PDB entry 7ST9 | electron microscopy, 2.20 A resolution | chains A and G of the 10 polymer chains in the assembly

== Chain A ==
Protein: Checkpoint protein RAD24
Organism: Saccharomyces cerevisiae (strain ATCC 204508 / S288c)
Reference sequence: P32641 (RAD24_YEAST); numbering as in UniProt (aligned over 1-659)
Amino-acid sequence (696 residues; numbered 1 to 696; the number before each row is that of its first residue):
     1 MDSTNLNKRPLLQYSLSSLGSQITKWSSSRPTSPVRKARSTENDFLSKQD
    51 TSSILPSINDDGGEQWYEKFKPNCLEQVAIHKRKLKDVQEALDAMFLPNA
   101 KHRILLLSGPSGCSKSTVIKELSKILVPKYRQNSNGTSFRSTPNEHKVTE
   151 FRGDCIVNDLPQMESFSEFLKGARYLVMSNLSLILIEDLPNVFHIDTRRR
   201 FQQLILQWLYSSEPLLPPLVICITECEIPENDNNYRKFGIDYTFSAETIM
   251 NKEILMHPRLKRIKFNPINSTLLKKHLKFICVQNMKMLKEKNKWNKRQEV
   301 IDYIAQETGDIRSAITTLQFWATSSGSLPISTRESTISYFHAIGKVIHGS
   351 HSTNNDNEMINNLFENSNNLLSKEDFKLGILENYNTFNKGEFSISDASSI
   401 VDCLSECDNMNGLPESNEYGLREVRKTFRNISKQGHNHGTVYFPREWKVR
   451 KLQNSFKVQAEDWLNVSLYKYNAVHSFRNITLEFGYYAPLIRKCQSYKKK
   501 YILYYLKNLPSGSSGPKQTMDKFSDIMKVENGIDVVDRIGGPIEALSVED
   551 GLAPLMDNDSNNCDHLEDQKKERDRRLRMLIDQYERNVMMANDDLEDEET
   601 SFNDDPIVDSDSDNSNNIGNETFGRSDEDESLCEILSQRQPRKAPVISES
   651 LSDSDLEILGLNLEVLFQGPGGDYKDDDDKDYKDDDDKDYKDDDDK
Unresolved in the structure: 1-62, 510-520, 548-563, 612-696
Differences from the reference sequence: expression tag (660-696)
Bound ions: Mg2+: Ser116 (together with ATP-gamma-S)
Small-molecule neighbours: ATP-gamma-S (AGS; phosphothiophosphoric acid-adenylate ester): Tyr67, Phe70, Lys71, Pro72, Gln77, Val78, Ala79, Pro110, Ser111, Gly112, Cys113, Ser114, Lys115, Ser116, Thr117, Glu187, Thr224, His276, Ile311, Arg312, Ile315
Swiss-Prot annotation at these positions:
  - binding site (ATP): Gly109 to Ser116
  - modified residue (Phosphoserine): Ser652, Ser654
What the authors report for this chain:
  - binding site for the 21-nt DNA strand: His341, Lys345, Ser350, His351
  - binding site for the 50-nt DNA strand: Gln162, Met163, Tyr339, Phe340, Phe443
  - specificity-determining residues: Phe340

== Chain G ==
Protein: DNA damage checkpoint protein 1
Organism: Saccharomyces cerevisiae (strain ATCC 204508 / S288c)
Reference sequence: Q08949 (DDC1_YEAST); numbering as in UniProt (aligned over 1-612)
Amino-acid sequence (646 residues; row label = number of the first residue in the row; numbers below 1 keep their minus sign (Met-33 is residue -33)):
   -33 MDYKDDDDKDYKDDDDKDYKDDDDKLEVLFQGPGMSFKATITESGKQNIW
    17 FRAIYVLSTIQDDIKITVTTNELIAWSMNETDTTLCQVRFQKSFFEEYEF
    67 KPHEIVFGENGVQVIEDTYGNSHKLYSFRVNGRHLTTISRKPDGDGIKSF
   117 TIAVNNTSTCPESLANRLIVVIEMDSLIVKEYCPQFQPIKYDPIIINLKY
   167 KRRFLDVFGTAASDRNPQEPLDPKLLDVFTNTERELTSALFNEEVESDIR
   217 KRNQLTAADEINYICCNSTLLKNFLDNCNVNVTDEVKLEINVHRLSITAF
   267 TKAVYGKNNDLLRNALSMSNTISTLDLEHYCLFTTIEDEKQDKRSHSKRR
   317 EHMKSIIFKLKDFKNFITIGPSWKTTQDGNDNISLWFCHPGDPILMQMQK
   367 PGVKLELVEVTDSNINDDILEGKFIKTAISGSKEEAGLKDNKESCESPLK
   417 SKTALKRENLPHSVAGTRNSPLKVSYLTPDNGSTVAKTYRNNTARKLFVE
   467 EQSQSTNYEQDKRFRQASSVHMNMNREQSFDIGTTHEVACPRNESNSLKR
   517 SIADICNETEDPTQQSTFAKRADTTVTWGKALPAADDEVSCSNIDRKGML
   567 KKEKLKHMQGLLNSQNDTSNHKKQDNKEMEDGLGLTQVEKPRGIFD
Unresolved in the structure: -33 to 0, 176-186, 209-220, 301-318, 382-612
Differences from the reference sequence: expression tag (-33 to 0)
Swiss-Prot annotation at these positions:
  - modified residue: Ser436 (Phosphoserine)

== Chain A / chain G interface ==
Contacting residue pairs - 67 pairs, chain A then chain G:
  Gly136(A) with Lys165(G); Arg169(G), hydrogen bond (backbone-side chain)
  Thr137(A) with Tyr166(G); Arg169(G); Asp358(G), hydrogen bond
  Ser138(A) with Ile162(G)
  Phe139(A) with Asp48(G); Ile160(G); Ile161(G), hydrogen bond (backbone-backbone); Ile162(G), hydrogen bond (backbone-backbone)
  Arg140(A) with Trp42(G); Met44(G); Asp158(G), salt bridge; Pro159(G)
  Ser141(A) with Ile161(G)
  Thr142(A) with Asp158(G)
  His146(A) with Asp48(G), salt bridge
  Glu150(A) with Glu46(G)
  Arg152(A) with Gln27(G); Asp28(G), salt bridge; Glu46(G), salt bridge
  Cys155(A) with Gln27(G), hydrogen bond; Asp28(G)
  Ile156(A) with Asp28(G); Arg99(G), hydrogen bond (backbone-side chain)
  Val157(A) with Ser24(G); Thr25(G); Gln27(G); Asp28(G)
  Asn158(A) with Tyr21(G); Ser24(G), hydrogen bond; Arg99(G); Thr102(G)
  Asp159(A) with Tyr21(G); Thr25(G); Asn331(G)
  Glu168(A) with Lys325(G), salt bridge; Lys327(G)
  Phe169(A) with Thr47(G)
  Lys171(A) with Asp250(G); Lys325(G)
  Gly172(A) with Thr49(G)
  Ala173(A) with Thr47(G)
  Arg174(A) with Glu251(G), salt bridge; Asp378(G), salt bridge
  Tyr175(A) with Glu251(G); Phe324(G); Lys325(G); Val376(G); Thr377(G); Asp378(G)
  Leu176(A) with Thr47(G); Thr49(G)
  Val177(A) with Ser379(G)
  Met178(A) with Ser379(G)
  Asn180(A) with Gly357(G); Val376(G); Ser379(G)
  Gln207(A) with Arg279(G)
  Tyr210(A) with Val270(G); Tyr271(G); Gly272(G); Lys273(G); Leu278(G), hydrophobic
  Glu213(A) with Lys268(G), salt bridge
  Pro214(A) with Asn380(G)
  Leu215(A) with Asn380(G)
Interface residues without a listed pair, chain A (38 interface residues in all): Asn135, Thr149, Leu160, Ser179, Ser211, Ser212, Glu253
Interface residues without a listed pair, chain G (47 interface residues in all): Ile26, Leu51, Ala269, Ile323, Pro359, Val374

== Overview ==
The interface between chain A and chain G involves 38 residues on one side and 47 on the other, with 7
hydrogen bonds and 8 salt bridges. Polar pairs include Arg140(A)-Asp158(G), His146(A)-Asp48(G) and
Arg152(A)-Asp28(G). The paper reports a binding site for the 50-nt DNA strand at Gln162(A), Met163(A) and
Tyr339(A) among others; a binding site for the 21-nt DNA strand at His341(A), Lys345(A) and Ser350(A) among
others.
Chain A is Checkpoint protein RAD24 and chain G is DNA damage checkpoint protein 1, both from Saccharomyces
cerevisiae (strain ATCC 204508 / S288c); the structure, Open state of Rad24-RFC:9-1-1 bound to a 5' ss/dsDNA
junction, was determined by electron microscopy, deposited together with 7STE and 7STB.
